3FP3 - chain A; structure by X-ray diffraction, 1.98 A resolution.

== Chain A ==
Name: TPR repeat-containing protein YHR117W
From: Saccharomyces cerevisiae
UniProt: P38825 (YHR7_YEAST); numbering as in UniProt (aligned over 107-639)
Chain sequence (537 residues; numbered 103 to 639; the number before each row is that of its first residue):
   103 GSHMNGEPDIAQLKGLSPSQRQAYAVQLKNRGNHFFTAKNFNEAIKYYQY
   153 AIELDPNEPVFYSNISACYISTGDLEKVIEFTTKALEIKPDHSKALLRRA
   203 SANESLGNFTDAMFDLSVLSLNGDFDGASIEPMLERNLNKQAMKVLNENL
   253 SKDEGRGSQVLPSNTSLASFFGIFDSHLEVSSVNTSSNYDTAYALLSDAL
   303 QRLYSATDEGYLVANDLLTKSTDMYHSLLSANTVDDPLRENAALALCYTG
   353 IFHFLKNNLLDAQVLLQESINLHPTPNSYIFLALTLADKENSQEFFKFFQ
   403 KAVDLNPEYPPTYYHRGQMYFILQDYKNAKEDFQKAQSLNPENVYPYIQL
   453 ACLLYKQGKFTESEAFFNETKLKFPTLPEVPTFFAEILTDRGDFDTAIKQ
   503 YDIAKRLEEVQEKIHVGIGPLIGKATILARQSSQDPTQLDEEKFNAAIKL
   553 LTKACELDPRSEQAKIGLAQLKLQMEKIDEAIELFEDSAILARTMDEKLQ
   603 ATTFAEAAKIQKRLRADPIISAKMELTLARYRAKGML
Unresolved in the structure: 103-108, 140-145, 255-260, 535-543, 628-639
Differences from the reference sequence: expression tag (103-106)
What the authors report for this chain:
  - binding site for sulfate ion: M215, L236, L240, A609

== Summary ==
From the paper: a binding site for sulfate ion at M215, L236 and L240 among others.
Chain A is TPR repeat-containing protein YHR117W (Saccharomyces cerevisiae); the structure, Crystal structure
of Tom71, was determined by X-ray diffraction, deposited together with 3FP2 and 3FP4.
